Entry 5X30 (X-ray diffraction, 1.70 A resolution); this record covers chains B and D of the 4 polymer chains in the assembly.

# Chain B (and D)
Protein: L-methionine gamma-lyase
From: Pseudomonas putida
Notes: EC 4.4.1.11, 4.4.1.2; chain D of this document is another copy of the same molecule, construct and numbering; everything in this record applies to it too
UniProt: P13254 (MEGL_PSEPU); residues 1-398 here = UniProt positions 1-398
Chain sequence (398 residues; each row starts with the number of its first residue):
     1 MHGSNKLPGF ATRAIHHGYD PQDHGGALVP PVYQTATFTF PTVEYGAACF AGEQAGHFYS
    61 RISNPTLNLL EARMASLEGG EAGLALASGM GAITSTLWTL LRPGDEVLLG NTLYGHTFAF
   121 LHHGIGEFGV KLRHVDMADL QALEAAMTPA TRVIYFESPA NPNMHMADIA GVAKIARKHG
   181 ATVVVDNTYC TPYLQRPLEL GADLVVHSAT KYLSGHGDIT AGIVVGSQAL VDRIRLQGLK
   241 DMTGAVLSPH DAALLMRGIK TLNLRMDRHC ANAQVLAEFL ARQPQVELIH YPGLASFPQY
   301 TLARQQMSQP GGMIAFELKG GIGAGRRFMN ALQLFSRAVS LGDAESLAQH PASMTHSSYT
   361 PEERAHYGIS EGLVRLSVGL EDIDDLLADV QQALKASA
Unresolved in the structure: 1-6 (chain D: fully traced)
Construct notes: engineered mutation His116 (Cys in P13254)
UniProt features mapped onto this chain:
  - binding site (pyridoxal 5'-phosphate): Tyr59 to Arg61, Gly89, Met90, Ser208 to Thr210
  - binding site (substrate): Tyr114, Arg375
  - modified residue: Lys211 (N6-(pyridoxal phosphate)lysine)
  - mutagenesis: Arg61 (R61A/E/F: Loss of elimination activity against L-methionine), Lys240 (K240D/E: Marked decrease in elimination activity against both L-methionine and DL-homocysteine ...), Asp241 (D241H/R: 5 to 14-fold reduction in alpha,gamma-elimination activity against L-methionine, while no change in affinity for L-methionine)

# Interface between chain B and chain D
Residue-residue contacts (63):
  Pro8(B) with Asp385(D)
  Gly9(B) with Asp382(D); Asp385(D), hydrogen bond (backbone-side chain)
  Ala11(B) with Leu380(D); Asp382(D)
  Thr12(B) with Leu334(D); Glu381(D); Asp382(D), hydrogen bond (side chain-backbone); Asp385(D), hydrogen bond
  Ile15(B) with Glu345(D); Leu380(D); Glu381(D)
  His16(B) with Leu334(D); Glu345(D); Glu381(D), salt bridge
  Leu28(B) with Asp343(D); Glu345(D)
  Val29(B) with His216(D); Gly217(D)
  Ser214(B) with Arg257(D), hydrogen bond
  His216(B) with Val29(D); Arg257(D), hydrogen bond; Thr261(D)
  Gly217(B) with Val29(D)
  Asp218(B) with Arg257(D), salt bridge
  Leu254(B) with Leu254(D), hydrophobic; Arg257(D)
  Arg257(B) with Ser214(D), hydrogen bond; His216(D), hydrogen bond; Asp218(D), salt bridge; Leu254(D), hydrogen bond (side chain-backbone); Arg257(D); Gly258(D)
  Gly258(B) with Arg257(D)
  Lys260(B) with Glu345(D), salt bridge
  Thr261(B) with His216(D); Arg265(D)
  Asn263(B) with Arg268(D)
  Leu264(B) with Leu264(D); Arg268(D)
  Arg265(B) with Thr261(D)
  Arg268(B) with Asn263(D); Leu264(D)
  Leu334(B) with Thr12(D); His16(D)
  Asp343(B) with Leu28(D)
  Ala344(B) with Ile15(D)
  Glu345(B) with Ile15(D); His16(D); Leu28(D); Lys260(D), salt bridge
  Leu380(B) with Ala11(D); Ile15(D), hydrophobic
  Glu381(B) with Thr12(D); Ile15(D); His16(D), salt bridge
  Asp382(B) with Gly9(D); Phe10(D), hydrogen bond (side chain-backbone); Ala11(D), hydrogen bond (side chain-backbone); Thr12(D), hydrogen bond (side chain-backbone)
  Asp385(B) with Pro8(D); Gly9(D), hydrogen bond (side chain-backbone); Thr12(D), hydrogen bond
Also at the interface, not in a pair above, chain B (33 interface residues in all): His250, Asp267, Ser336, Leu347
Also at the interface, not in a pair above, chain D (34 interface residues in all): His250, Asp267, Ser336, Ala344, Leu347

# Overview
The interface between chain B and chain D involves 33 residues on one side and 34 on the other, with 13
hydrogen bonds and 6 salt bridges. Among the polar pairs are His16(B)-Glu381(D), Asp218(B)-Arg257(D) and
Lys260(B)-Glu345(D).
Both chains are L-methionine gamma-lyase (Pseudomonas putida). Entry 5X30 (Crystal structure of Pseudomonas
putida methionine gamma-lyase C116H mutant with L-homocysteine intermediates) was determined by X-ray
diffraction, deposited together with 5X2V, 5X2W, 5X2X, 5X2Y and 5X2Z.
